8QSC - chains A and J of the 4 polymer chains in the assembly; structure by X-ray diffraction, 1.80 A resolution.

Chain A (and J):
Protein: 14-3-3 protein sigma
From: Homo sapiens
Notes: chain J of this document is another copy of the same molecule, construct and numbering; everything in this record applies to it too
UniProt: P31947 (1433S_HUMAN); residue numbers follow UniProt; this construct covers 1-231
Amino-acid sequence (236 residues; each row starts with the number of its first residue; numbers below 1 keep their minus sign (Gly-4 is residue -4)):
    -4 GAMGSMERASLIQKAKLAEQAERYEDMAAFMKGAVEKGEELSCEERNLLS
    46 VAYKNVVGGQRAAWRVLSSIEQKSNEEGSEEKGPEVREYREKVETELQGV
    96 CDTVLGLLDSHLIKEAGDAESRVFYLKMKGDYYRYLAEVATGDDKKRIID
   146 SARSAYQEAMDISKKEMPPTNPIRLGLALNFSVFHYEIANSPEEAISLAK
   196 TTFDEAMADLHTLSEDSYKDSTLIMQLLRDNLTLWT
Not modelled in the structure: -4 to -3, 70-77 (chain J: -4)
Construct notes: expression tag (-4 to 0)
Covalently attached groups: compound WPN linked to Cys38
Metal / ion sites: Mg2+ near Glu89 (its only coordinating residue here)
Ligand contacts: WPN (N-[[1-(4-bromophenyl)sulfonylpiperidin-4-yl]methyl]-2-chloranyl-ethanamide): Arg41, Asn42, Ser45, Glu115, Phe119, Lys122, Pro167, Ile168, Asp215, Leu218, Ile219
Curated features (UniProtKB/Swiss-Prot):
  - site (Interaction with phosphoserine on interacting protein): Arg56, Arg129
  - modified residue (Phosphoserine): Ser5, Ser74

Interface between chain A and chain J:
Residue-residue contacts (37; chain A residue first):
  Ser5(A) with Glu80(J), hydrogen bond
  Gln8(A) with Glu80(J)
  Lys9(A) with Glu80(J); Glu83(J), salt bridge
  Leu12(A) with Leu62(J); Ile65(J), hydrophobic; Val81(J), hydrophobic
  Ala13(A) with Tyr84(J)
  Gln15(A) with Val61(J); Ile65(J)
  Ala16(A) with Ala58(J)
  Arg18(A) with Ala58(J); Tyr84(J); Val88(J); Glu91(J), salt bridge
  Asp21(A) with Tyr84(J), hydrogen bond; Lys87(J)
  Phe25(A) with Tyr84(J), hydrophobic
  Ala58(A) with Ala16(J); Arg18(J)
  Val61(A) with Gln15(J)
  Leu62(A) with Leu12(J)
  Ile65(A) with Leu12(J), hydrophobic; Gln15(J)
  Glu80(A) with Ser5(J), hydrogen bond; Gln8(J), hydrogen bond; Lys9(J)
  Val81(A) with Leu12(J), hydrophobic
  Glu83(A) with Lys9(J), salt bridge
  Tyr84(A) with Leu12(J), hydrophobic; Ala13(J); Arg18(J), hydrogen bond; Asp21(J), hydrogen bond; Phe25(J), hydrophobic
  Lys87(A) with Asp21(J)
  Val88(A) with Arg18(J)
  Glu91(A) with Arg18(J), salt bridge
Also at the interface, not in a pair above, chain A (22 interface residues in all): Gln55
Also at the interface, not in a pair above, chain J (22 interface residues in all): Gln55

Summary:
The chain A/chain J interface involves 22 residues from each chain; the contacts include 6 hydrogen bonds and
4 salt bridges. Polar contacts include Lys9(A)-Glu83(J), Arg18(A)-Glu91(J) and Ser5(A)-Glu80(J). Covalently
linked compound WPN: at Cys38(A).
Both chains are 14-3-3 protein sigma (Homo sapiens). Entry 8QSC (Ternary structure of 14-3-3s, ARAF
phosphopeptide (pS214) and compound 22 (1083853)) was determined by X-ray diffraction.
